Entry 6QWH (X-ray diffraction, 2.90 A resolution); this record covers chains B and C of the 4 polymer chains in the assembly.

[Chain B]
Name: Listeriolysin positive regulatory factor A
From: Listeria monocytogenes
Reference sequence: Q4TVQ0 (Q4TVQ0_LISMN); residues 1-237 here = UniProt positions 1-237
Amino-acid sequence (239 residues; row label = number of the first residue in the row; numbers below 1 keep their minus sign (Gly-1 is residue -1)):
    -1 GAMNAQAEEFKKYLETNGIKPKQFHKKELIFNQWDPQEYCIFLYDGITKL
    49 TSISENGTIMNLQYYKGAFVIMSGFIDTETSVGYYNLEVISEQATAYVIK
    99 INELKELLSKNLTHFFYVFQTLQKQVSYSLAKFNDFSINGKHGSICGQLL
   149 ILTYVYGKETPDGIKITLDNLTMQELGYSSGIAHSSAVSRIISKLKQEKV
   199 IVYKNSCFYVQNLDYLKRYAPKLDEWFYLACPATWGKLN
Disordered / not traced: -1 to 1
Sequence notes: expression tag (-1 to 0); engineered mutation His140 (Leu in Q4TVQ0)
What the authors report for this chain:
  - mutagenesis - L140H, G145S: increased binding to the 30-nt DNA strand (chain C)
  - mutagenesis - L140H, G145S: increased growth in response to G-6-P
  - mutagenesis - L140H: increased expression
  - mutagenesis - G145C, G145S: increased signaling

[Chain C]
Molecule: 30-nt DNA strand
Sequence (30 nucleotides; row label = number of the first residue in the row):
     1 TTGAGGCATTAACATTTGTTAACGACGATA

[Interface between chain B and chain C]
Residue-residue contacts - 14 pairs, chain B then chain C:
  Gly138(B) - DT17(C)  phosphate contact
  Lys139(B) - DT17(C)  hydrogen bond to the phosphate
  Lys139(B) - DG18(C)  phosphate contact
  His140(B) - DT17(C)  hydrogen bond to the phosphate
  His182(B) - DG18(C)  sugar contact
  His182(B) - DT19(C)  salt bridge to the phosphate
  His182(B) - DT20(C)  base contact
  Ser184(B) - DT19(C)  base contact
  Ser184(B) - DT20(C)  hydrogen bond to the base
  Ala185(B) - DG18(C)  phosphate contact
  Ala185(B) - DT19(C)  base contact
  Arg188(B) - DT17(C)  base contact
  Arg188(B) - DG18(C)  hydrogen bond to the base
  Arg188(B) - DT19(C)  base contact
Interface residues without a listed pair, chain B (12 interface residues in all): Asn137, Gly179, Ile180, Ala181, Ile189
Interface residues without a listed pair, chain C (5 interface residues in all): DA21

[Summary]
Chain B and chain C form an interface of 12 and 5 residues respectively; the contacts include 4 hydrogen bonds
and 1 salt bridge. Among the polar pairs are Ser184(B)-DT20(C), Arg188(B)-DG18(C) and Lys139(B)-DT17(C). The
paper reports that L140H and G145S of chain B increase binding to the 30-nt DNA strand (chain C); L140H and
G145S of chain B increase growth in response to G-6-P.
Chain B is Listeriolysin positive regulatory factor A (Listeria monocytogenes) and chain C is a 30-nt DNA
strand; the structure, The Transcriptional Regulator PrfA-L140H mutant from Listeria Monocytogenes in complex
with a 30-bp operator PrfA-box motif, was determined by X-ray diffraction, deposited together with 6QWF, 6QWK
and 6QWM.
